PDB entry 8FL1 | electron microscopy, 3.75 A resolution | chains G and I of the 8 polymer chains in the assembly

# Chain G
Protein: Envelope glycoprotein gp120
From: Human immunodeficiency virus 1
UniProtKB: Q2N0S6 (Q2N0S6_9HIV1); the construct lacks a stretch of the UniProt sequence and is renumbered around it, so the offset changes along the chain: 31-141 = UniProt 30-140; 150-185 = UniProt 141-176; 188-309 = UniProt 187-308; 312-321 = UniProt 309-318; 2 more segments
Sequence (481 residues; row label = number of the first residue in the row; note: 13 numbers in that range are skipped by the numbering (no residue carries them; nothing is unmodelled there); a row labelled like 185A-185J holds insertion residues (185A, then the next letters in order)):
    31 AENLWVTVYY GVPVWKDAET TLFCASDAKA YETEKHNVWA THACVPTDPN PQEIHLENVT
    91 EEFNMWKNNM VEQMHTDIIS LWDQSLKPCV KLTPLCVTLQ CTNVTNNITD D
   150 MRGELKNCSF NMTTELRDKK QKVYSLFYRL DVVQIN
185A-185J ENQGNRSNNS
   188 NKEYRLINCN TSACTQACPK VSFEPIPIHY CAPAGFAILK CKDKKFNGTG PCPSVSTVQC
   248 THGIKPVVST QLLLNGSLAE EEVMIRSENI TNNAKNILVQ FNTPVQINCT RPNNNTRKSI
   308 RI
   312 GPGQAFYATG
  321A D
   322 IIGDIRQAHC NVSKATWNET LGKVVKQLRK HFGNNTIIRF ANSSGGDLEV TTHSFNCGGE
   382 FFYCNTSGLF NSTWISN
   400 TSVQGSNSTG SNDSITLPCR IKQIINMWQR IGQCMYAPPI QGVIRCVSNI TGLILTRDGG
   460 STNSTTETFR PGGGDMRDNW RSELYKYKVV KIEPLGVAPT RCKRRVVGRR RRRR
Disordered / not traced: 31-32, 185A-185J, 400-409, 506-513
Sequence notes: conflict Cys201 (Ile200 in Q2N0S6), Asn332 (Thr330 in Q2N0S6), Cys433 (Ala430 in Q2N0S6), Cys501 (Ala498 in Q2N0S6), Arg509 (Glu506 in Q2N0S6), Arg510 (Lys507 in Q2N0S6), Arg512 (Ala509 in Q2N0S6), Arg513 (Val510 in Q2N0S6)
Cystine bridges: Cys54-Cys74, Cys119-Cys205, Cys126-Cys196, Cys131-Cys157, Cys201-Cys433, Cys218-Cys247, Cys228-Cys239, Cys296-Cys331, Cys378-Cys445, Cys385-Cys418
Covalently attached groups: N-acetylglucosamine (NAG) linked to Asn88, Asn133, Asn137, Asn156, Asn160, Asn197, Asn234, Asn262, Asn276, Asn295, Asn301, Asn332, Asn339, Asn355, Asn363, Asn386, Asn392, Asn448
From the paper describing this entry:
  - post-translational modification sites: Asn156

# Chain I
Protein: Envelope glycoprotein gp120
From: Human immunodeficiency virus 1
UniProtKB: Q2N0S6 (Q2N0S6_9HIV1); the construct lacks a stretch of the UniProt sequence and is renumbered around it, so the offset changes along the chain: 31-141 = UniProt 30-140; 150-185 = UniProt 141-176; 189-309 = UniProt 188-308; 312-321 = UniProt 309-318; 2 more segments
Sequence (481 residues; each row starts with the number of its first residue; note: 14 numbers in that range are skipped by the numbering (no residue carries them; nothing is unmodelled there); a row labelled like 185A-185K holds insertion residues (185A, then the next letters in order)):
    31 AENLWVTVYY GVPVWKDAET TLFCASDAKA YETEKHNVWA THACVPTDPN PQEIHLENVT
    91 EEFNMWKNNM VEQMHTDIIS LWDQSLKPCV KLTPLCVTLQ CTNVTNNITD D
   150 MRGELKNCSF NMTTELRDKK QKVYSLFYRL DVVQIN
185A-185K ENQGNRSNNSN
   189 KEYRLINCNT SACTQACPKV SFEPIPIHYC APAGFAILKC KDKKFNGTGP CPSVSTVQCT
   249 HGIKPVVSTQ LLLNGSLAEE EVMIRSENIT NNAKNILVQF NTPVQINCTR PNNNTRKSIR
   309 I
   312 GPGQAFYATG
  321A D
   322 IIGDIRQAHC NVSKATWNET LGKVVKQLRK HFGNNTIIRF ANSSGGDLEV TTHSFNCGGE
   382 FFYCNTSGLF NSTWISN
   400 TSVQGSNSTG SNDSITLPCR IKQIINMWQR IGQCMYAPPI QGVIRCVSNI TGLILTRDGG
   460 STNSTTETFR PGGGDMRDNW RSELYKYKVV KIEPLGVAPT RCKRRVVGRR RRRR
Disordered / not traced: 31, 185A-185K, 400-409, 506-513
Sequence notes: conflict Cys201 (Ile200 in Q2N0S6), Asn332 (Thr330 in Q2N0S6), Cys433 (Ala430 in Q2N0S6), Cys501 (Ala498 in Q2N0S6), Arg509 (Glu506 in Q2N0S6), Arg510 (Lys507 in Q2N0S6), Arg512 (Ala509 in Q2N0S6), Arg513 (Val510 in Q2N0S6)
Cystine bridges: Cys54-Cys74, Cys119-Cys205, Cys126-Cys196, Cys131-Cys157, Cys201-Cys433, Cys218-Cys247, Cys228-Cys239, Cys296-Cys331, Cys378-Cys445, Cys385-Cys418
Covalently attached groups: N-acetylglucosamine (NAG) linked to Asn88, Asn133, Asn137, Asn160, Asn197, Asn234, Asn276, Asn295, Asn301, Asn332, Asn339, Asn355, Asn363, Asn386, Asn392, Asn448, Asn462; glycan linked to Asn156, Asn262
From the paper describing this entry:
  - post-translational modification sites: Asn156

# How chain G and chain I interact
Contacting residue pairs (15; chain G residue first):
  Thr123(G) with Arg166(I)
  Cys126(G) with Glu164(I); Leu165(I); Arg166(I), hydrogen bond (backbone-backbone)
  Val127(G) with Asp167(I)
  Thr128(G) with Asp167(I), hydrogen bond (backbone-side chain); Lys168(I)
  Arg192(G) with Glu164(I), salt bridge; Leu165(I)
  Cys196(G) with Pro313(I)
  Asn197(G) with Glu164(I); Arg308(I)
  Thr198(G) with Gly314(I)
  Ser199(G) with Gly314(I)
  Ala200(G) with Pro313(I)
Other interface residues (no listed pair), chain G (12 interface residues in all): Pro124, Glu190

# Summary
The interface between chain G and chain I involves 12 residues on one side and 8 on the other, with 2 hydrogen
bonds and 1 salt bridge. Among the polar pairs are Arg192(G)-Glu164(I), Thr128(G)-Asp167(I) and
Cys126(G)-Arg166(I). The paper reports modification sites Asn156(G) and Asn156(I).
Both chains are Envelope glycoprotein gp120 (Human immunodeficiency virus 1). Entry 8FL1 (Cryo-EM Structure of
PG9RSH DU025 Fab in complex with BG505 DS-SOSIP.664) was determined by electron microscopy (same publication
as 8FK5 and 8FLW).
